PDB entry 2YGC | X-ray diffraction, 3.02 A resolution | chains A and B of the 3 polymer chains in the assembly

[Chain A (and B)]
Name: Rifampicin resistance protein
From: Vaccinia virus
Notes: chain B of this document is another copy of the same molecule, construct and numbering; everything in this record applies to it too
UniProt: P68440 (REFR_VACCW); residues 2-551 here = UniProt positions 2-551
Amino-acid sequence (569 residues; numbered -17 to 551; the number before each row is that of its first residue; numbers below 1 keep their minus sign (Mse-17 is residue -17)):
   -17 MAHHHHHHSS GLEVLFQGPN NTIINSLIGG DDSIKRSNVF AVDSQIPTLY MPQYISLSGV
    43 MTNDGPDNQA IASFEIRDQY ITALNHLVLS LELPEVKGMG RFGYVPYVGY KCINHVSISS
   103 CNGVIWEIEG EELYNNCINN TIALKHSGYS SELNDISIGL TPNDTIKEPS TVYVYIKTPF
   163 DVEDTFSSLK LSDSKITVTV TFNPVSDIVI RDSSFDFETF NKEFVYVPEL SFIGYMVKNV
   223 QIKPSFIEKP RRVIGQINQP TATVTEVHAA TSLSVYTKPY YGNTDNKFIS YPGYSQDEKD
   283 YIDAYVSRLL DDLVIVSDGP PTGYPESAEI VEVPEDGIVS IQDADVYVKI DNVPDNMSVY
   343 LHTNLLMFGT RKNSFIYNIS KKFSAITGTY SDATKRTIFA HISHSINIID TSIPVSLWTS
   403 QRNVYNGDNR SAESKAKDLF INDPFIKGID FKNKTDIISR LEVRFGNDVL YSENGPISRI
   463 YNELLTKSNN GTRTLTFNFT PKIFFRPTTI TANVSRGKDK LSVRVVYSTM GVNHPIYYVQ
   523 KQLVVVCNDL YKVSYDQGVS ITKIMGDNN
Not modelled in the structure: -17 to 1, 11-14, 548-551
Modified residues: Mse-17 (selenomethionine); Mse33, Mse43, Mse81, Mse218, Mse339, Mse349, Mse512, Mse547 (selenomethionine; parent Met)
Sequence notes: expression tag (-17 to 1); engineered mutation Gly513 (Asp in P68440)
UniProt features mapped onto this chain:
  - mutagenesis: Lys17 (K17R: Confers 30% resistance to rifampicin), Val24 (V24F: Confers 35% resistance to rifampicin), Asp25 (D25N: Confers 60% resistance to rifampicin; D25V: Confers 45% resistance to rifampicin), Ser26 (S26C: Confers 40% resistance to rifampicin), Gln27 (Q27K: Confers 50% resistance to rifampicin), Thr30 (T30I: Confers 50% resistance to rifampicin), Mse33 (M33I: Confers 20% resistance to rifampicin), Cys94 (C94Y: Confers 30% resistance to rifampicin), Asp175 (D175Y: Confers 50% resistance to rifampicin), Val222 (V222A: Confers 40% resistance to rifampicin), Ser227 (S227L: Confers 50% resistance to rifampicin), Arg234 (R234I: Confers 50% resistance to rifampicin), 10 further mutagenesis entries in UniProt
From the paper describing this entry:
  - conformationally variable residues (order/disorder transition): Asn2 to Ile10
  - self-association interface (contacts with another copy of this molecule): Asn2 to Ile10, Ser15 to Leu31

[How chain A and chain B interact]
Pairs across the interface - 109 pairs, chain A then chain B:
  Asn2(A) - Val451(B)
  Thr4(A) - Asp450(B)
  Thr4(A) - Arg498(B)  hydrogen bond (backbone-side chain)
  Thr4(A) - Lys500(B)
  Ile5(A) - Asp450(B)
  Ile5(A) - Val451(B)
  Ile5(A) - Leu452(B)  hydrophobic
  Ile5(A) - Lys500(B)
  Ser8(A) - Thr493(B)  hydrogen bond (side chain-backbone)
  Ser19(A) - Phe487(B)
  Val21(A) - Phe487(B)  hydrophobic
  Gln27(A) - Ser19(B)  hydrogen bond
  Ile28(A) - Arg18(B)
  Ile28(A) - Ser19(B)  hydrogen bond (backbone-backbone)
  Pro29(A) - Arg18(B)  hydrogen bond (backbone-side chain)
  Pro29(A) - Ser19(B)
  Pro29(A) - Val21(B)  hydrophobic
  Thr30(A) - Ser19(B)  hydrogen bond (side chain-backbone)
  Thr30(A) - Asn20(B)
  Thr30(A) - Val21(B)  hydrogen bond (side chain-backbone)
  Thr30(A) - Phe22(B)
  Leu31(A) - Leu9(B)
  Leu31(A) - Arg18(B)
  Tyr32(A) - Leu9(B)
  Tyr32(A) - Phe22(B)  hydrophobic
  Mse33(A) - Leu9(B)  hydrophobic
  Gln35(A) - Asn2(B)  hydrogen bond
  Tyr62(A) - Asn3(B)  hydrogen bond
  Tyr62(A) - Ile6(B)  hydrophobic
  Thr167(A) - Val21(B)  hydrogen bond (side chain-backbone)
  Thr167(A) - Phe22(B)
  Phe168(A) - Asn20(B)
  Phe168(A) - Val21(B)  hydrogen bond (backbone-backbone)
  Phe168(A) - Phe22(B)
  Phe168(A) - Ala23(B)
  Phe168(A) - Val24(B)  hydrophobic
  Ser170(A) - Phe22(B)
  Lys172(A) - Phe22(B)  hydrogen bond (side chain-backbone)
  Tyr217(A) - Phe22(B)  hydrophobic
  Mse218(A) - Ile6(B)  hydrophobic
  Val219(A) - Phe22(B)  hydrophobic
  Lys220(A) - Ile10(B)  hydrogen bond (side chain-backbone)
  Gln223(A) - Asn20(B)  hydrogen bond (backbone-side chain)
  Gln223(A) - Ala23(B)
  Lys225(A) - Ala23(B)
  Lys225(A) - Val24(B)
  Lys225(A) - Asp25(B)  salt bridge
  Phe228(A) - Ser26(B)
  Tyr329(A) - Thr376(B)
  Lys331(A) - Ala375(B)
  Lys331(A) - Thr376(B)
  Ile332(A) - Ala375(B)
  Asp333(A) - Ser373(B)  hydrogen bond
  Asp333(A) - Asp374(B)  hydrogen bond (side chain-backbone)
  Asp333(A) - Ala375(B)  hydrogen bond (side chain-backbone)
  Thr369(A) - Thr376(B)
  Thr369(A) - Arg378(B)
  Lys436(A) - Glu134(B)  salt bridge
  Leu452(A) - Gln35(B)  hydrogen bond (backbone-side chain)
  Tyr453(A) - Tyr36(B)
  Gly457(A) - Tyr155(B)
  Pro458(A) - Tyr155(B)
  Ile459(A) - Ser38(B)
  Ile459(A) - Ser213(B)
  Ser460(A) - Tyr36(B)
  Ile462(A) - Val70(B)  hydrophobic
  Ile462(A) - His128(B)
  Ile462(A) - Tyr155(B)  hydrophobic
  Tyr463(A) - Tyr36(B)
  Tyr463(A) - His68(B)  hydrogen bond (side chain-backbone)
  Tyr463(A) - Val70(B)
  Tyr463(A) - Ser213(B)  hydrogen bond (side chain-backbone)
  Tyr463(A) - Phe214(B)  hydrogen bond (side chain-backbone)
  Tyr463(A) - Ile215(B)  hydrophobic
  Glu465(A) - Ile124(B)
  Glu465(A) - His128(B)  salt bridge
  Leu466(A) - Val70(B)  hydrophobic
  Leu466(A) - Ala125(B)  hydrophobic
  Leu466(A) - His128(B)
  Leu466(A) - Tyr157(B)  hydrophobic
  Leu467(A) - Tyr36(B)
  Leu467(A) - His68(B)
  Lys469(A) - Ile124(B)
  Ser470(A) - Ile124(B)
  Thr476(A) - Tyr36(B)  hydrogen bond (backbone-side chain)
  Leu477(A) - Tyr36(B)  hydrophobic
  Thr478(A) - Pro34(B)
  Thr478(A) - Tyr36(B)  hydrogen bond
  Phe479(A) - Mse33(B)  hydrophobic
  Phe479(A) - Pro34(B)
  Asn480(A) - Tyr32(B)
  Phe481(A) - Tyr32(B)  hydrogen bond (backbone-side chain)
  Phe481(A) - Pro34(B)  hydrophobic
  Phe481(A) - Thr167(B)
  Phe481(A) - Ile215(B)  hydrophobic
  Phe481(A) - Tyr217(B)
  Thr482(A) - Pro29(B)
  Thr482(A) - Tyr32(B)  hydrogen bond
  Ile485(A) - Val24(B)
  Ile485(A) - Ser26(B)
  Phe486(A) - Val24(B)  hydrophobic
  Phe486(A) - Ser26(B)
  Phe486(A) - Gln27(B)  hydrogen bond (backbone-backbone)
  Phe487(A) - Gln27(B)
  Arg488(A) - Gln27(B)  hydrogen bond (backbone-backbone)
  Arg488(A) - Pro29(B)
  Thr490(A) - Pro29(B)
  Thr490(A) - Tyr32(B)  hydrogen bond
  Ile492(A) - Mse33(B)  hydrophobic
Also at the interface, not in a pair above, chain A (69 interface residues in all): Asn7, Ala65, Val222, Ile224, Pro226, Glu280, His383, Arg461, Asn471, Pro483, Thr491
Also at the interface, not in a pair above, chain B (55 interface residues in all): Lys17, Ile28, Leu69, Asp166, Phe168, Phe447, Thr482, Asn495

[Summary]
69 residues of chain A face 55 of chain B across their interface, with 28 hydrogen bonds and 3 salt bridges.
Among the polar pairs are Lys225(A)-Asp25(B), Lys436(A)-Glu134(B) and Glu465(A)-His128(B). UniProt lists 22
mutagenesis sites on chain A. From the paper: conformational variability at Asn2(A); a self-association
interface involving Asn2(A) and Ser15(A).
Both chains are Rifampicin resistance protein (Vaccinia virus). Entry 2YGC (Structure of vaccinia virus D13
scaffolding protein) was determined by X-ray diffraction together with 2YGB from the same study.
